9JIN - chains H and L of the 6 polymer chains in the assembly; structure by electron microscopy, 2.56 A resolution.

== Chain H ==
Name: H4 Fab heavy chain
Source organism: Homo sapiens
Notes: antibody fragment or engineered binder
Amino-acid sequence (128 residues; row label = number of the first residue in the row):
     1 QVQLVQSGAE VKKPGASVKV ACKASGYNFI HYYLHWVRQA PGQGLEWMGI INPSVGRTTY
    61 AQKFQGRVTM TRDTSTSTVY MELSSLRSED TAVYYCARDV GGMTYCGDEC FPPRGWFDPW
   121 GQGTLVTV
Disulfides: Cys-22/Cys-96, Cys-106/Cys-110

== Chain L ==
Name: H4 Fab light chain
Source organism: Homo sapiens
Notes: antibody fragment or engineered binder
Amino-acid sequence (103 residues; row label = number of the first residue in the row):
     4 MPQVPVSLSA SVGDRVTITC QASQDIGNYL TWSQQKPGKA PKLLIYDASN LQTGVPSRFS
    64 GSGSGTYFTL TISSLQPEDI ATYYCQQYDN VPITFGGGTE VEI
Disulfides: Cys-23/Cys-88

== How chain H and chain L interact ==
Contacting residue pairs - 26 pairs, chain H then chain L:
  His-35(H) / Ile-96(L)
  Gln-39(H) / Gln-38(L)  hydrogen bond
  Gly-44(H) / Tyr-87(L)
  Leu-45(H) / Gln-38(L)
  Leu-45(H) / Tyr-87(L)
  Leu-45(H) / Phe-98(L)  hydrophobic
  Trp-47(H) / Val-94(L)
  Trp-47(H) / Pro-95(L)  hydrophobic
  Trp-47(H) / Ile-96(L)
  Thr-59(H) / Val-94(L)
  Tyr-95(H) / Lys-42(L)  hydrogen bond (side chain-backbone)
  Tyr-95(H) / Ala-43(L)  hydrophobic
  Pro-112(H) / Asp-92(L)
  Arg-114(H) / Tyr-32(L)
  Arg-114(H) / Tyr-91(L)
  Arg-114(H) / Asp-92(L)  salt bridge
  Gly-115(H) / Tyr-91(L)
  Trp-116(H) / Leu-46(L)
  Trp-116(H) / Tyr-49(L)  hydrophobic
  Trp-116(H) / Asp-50(L)
  Trp-116(H) / Tyr-91(L)
  Phe-117(H) / Leu-46(L)
  Phe-117(H) / Gln-89(L)
  Trp-120(H) / Pro-44(L)
  Trp-120(H) / Phe-98(L)  hydrophobic
  Gly-121(H) / Ala-43(L)
Other interface residues (no listed pair), chain H (16 interface residues in all): Val-37, Pro-113
Other interface residues (no listed pair), chain L (18 interface residues in all): Thr-34, Gln-55

== Overview ==
16 residues of chain H and 18 residues of chain L are in contact, with 2 hydrogen bonds and 1 salt bridge.
Polar pairs include Arg-114(H)/Asp-92(L), Gln-39(H)/Gln-38(L) and Tyr-95(H)/Lys-42(L).
Here chain H is H4 Fab heavy chain and chain L is H4 Fab light chain, both from Homo sapiens. Entry 9JIN (Rat
hepatitis E virus capsid protein E2s domain in complex with Fab H4) was determined by electron microscopy,
deposited together with 9JIE, 9JIF, 9JIG, 9JII, 9JIJ, 9JIK and 3 further entries.
